PDB entry 9BVI | X-ray diffraction, 1.79 A resolution | chain A

== Chain A ==
Molecule: Son of sevenless homolog 2
Source organism: Homo sapiens
UniProt: Q07890 (SOS2_HUMAN); residues 566-1051 here correspond to UniProt positions 562-1047 (UniProt number = residue number - 4)
Sequence (514 residues; row label = number of the first residue in the row; note: 566 numbers in that range are skipped by the numbering (no residue carries them; nothing is unmodelled there); numbers below 1 keep their minus sign (Met-28 is residue -28)):
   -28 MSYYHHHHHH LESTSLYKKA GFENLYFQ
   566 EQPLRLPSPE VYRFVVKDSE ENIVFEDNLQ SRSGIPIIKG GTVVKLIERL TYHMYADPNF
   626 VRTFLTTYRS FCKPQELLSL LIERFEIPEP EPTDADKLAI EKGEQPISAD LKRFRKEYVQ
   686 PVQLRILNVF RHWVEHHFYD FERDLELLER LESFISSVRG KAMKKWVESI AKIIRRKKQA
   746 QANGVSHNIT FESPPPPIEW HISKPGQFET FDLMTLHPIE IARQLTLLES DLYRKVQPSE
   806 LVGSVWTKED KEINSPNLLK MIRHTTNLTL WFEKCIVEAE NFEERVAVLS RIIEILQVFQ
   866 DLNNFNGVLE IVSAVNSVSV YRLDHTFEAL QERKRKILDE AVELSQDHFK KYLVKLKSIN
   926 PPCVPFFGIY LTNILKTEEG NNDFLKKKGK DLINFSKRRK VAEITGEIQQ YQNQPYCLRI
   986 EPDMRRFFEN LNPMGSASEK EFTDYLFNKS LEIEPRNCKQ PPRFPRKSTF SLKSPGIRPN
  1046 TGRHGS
Disordered / not traced: -28 to -5, 593-598, 746-753, 1046-1051
Differences from the reference sequence: expression tag (-28 to -1)
Residues lining bound ligands: A1ASW (4-{[4-(4-methylpiperazin-1-yl)quinazolin-2-yl]amino}phenol): Val880, Asn881, Tyr886, Asp889, Phe892, Glu893, Arg900, Leu903, Asp904, Val907

== Summary ==
Chain A binds compound A1ASW.
Chain A is Son of sevenless homolog 2 (Homo sapiens); the structure, Identification of multiple ligand
hotspots on SOS2, compound 2, was determined by X-ray diffraction, deposited together with 9BVE, 9BVF and
9GIN.
